8QCF - chains C and N of the 13 polymer chains in the assembly; structure by electron microscopy, 2.55 A resolution.

== Chain C ==
Molecule: Exosome complex component SKI6
From: Saccharomyces cerevisiae
UniProt: P46948 (RRP41_YEAST); numbering as in UniProt (aligned over 1-246)
Chain sequence (249 residues; numbered -2 to 246; the number before each row is that of its first residue; numbers below 1 keep their minus sign (Gly-2 is residue -2)):
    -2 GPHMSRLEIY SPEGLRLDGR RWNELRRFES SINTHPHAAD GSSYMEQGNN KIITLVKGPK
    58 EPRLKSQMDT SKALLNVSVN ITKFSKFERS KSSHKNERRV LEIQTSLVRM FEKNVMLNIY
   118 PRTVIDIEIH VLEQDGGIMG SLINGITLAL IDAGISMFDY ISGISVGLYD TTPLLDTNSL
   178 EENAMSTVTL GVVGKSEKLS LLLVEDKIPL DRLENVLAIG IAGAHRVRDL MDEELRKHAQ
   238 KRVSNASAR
Not modelled in the structure: -2 to 2, 244-246
Differences from the reference sequence: expression tag (-2 to 0)
UniProt features mapped onto this chain:
  - mutagenesis: Lys62 to Ser63 (Impairs RNA-binding (at the proposed ring entry site)), Arg95 to Arg96 (Impairs RNA-binding (at the proposed ring exit site))

== Chain N ==
Molecule: 5'hairpin 60U (78-nt RNA)
Sequence (78 nucleotides; row label = number of the first residue in the row; numbers below 1 keep their minus sign (C-18 is residue -18)):
   -18 CUACCCCGAG AGGGGUAGUU UUUUUUUUUU UUUUUUUUUU UUUUUUUUUU UUUUUUUUUU
    42 UUUUUUUUUU UUUUUUUU
Not modelled in the structure: -18 to -1, 34-59

== Interface between chain C and chain N ==
Residue-residue contacts (4; chain C residue first):
  Ser63(C) - U12(N)  sugar contact
  Glu94(C) - U19(N)  sugar contact
  Arg95(C) - U17(N)  hydrogen bond to the sugar
  Arg119(C) - U9(N)  hydrogen bond to the base
Also at the interface, not in a pair above, chain C (7 interface residues in all): Arg60, Leu61, Asn180
Also at the interface, not in a pair above, chain N (6 interface residues in all): U13, U22

== Summary ==
7 residues of chain C and 6 residues of chain N are in contact; the contacts include 2 hydrogen bonds. Among
the polar pairs are Arg119(C)-U9(N) and Arg95(C)-U17(N). Curated annotation (UniProt) lists 4 mutagenesis
sites on chain C.
Chain C is Exosome complex component SKI6 (Saccharomyces cerevisiae) and chain N is 5'hairpin 60U (78-nt RNA);
the structure, yeast cytoplasmic exosome-Ski2 complex degrading a RNA substrate, was determined by electron
microscopy together with 8Q9T, 8QCA and 8QCB from the same study.
